Entry 6JZT (electron microscopy, 7.10 A resolution (low resolution: residue-level contacts below are approximate; hydrogen-bond / salt-bridge calls are withheld)); this record covers chains A and a of the 22 polymer chains in the assembly.

[Chain A (and a)]
Molecule: Flagellar hook protein FlgE
Source organism: Salmonella typhimurium
Notes: chain a of this document is another copy of the same molecule, construct and numbering; everything in this record applies to it too
UniProt: A0A0J1A5C1 (A0A0J1A5C1_SALTM); residues 0-402 here correspond to UniProt positions 1-403 (UniProt number = residue number + 1)
Chain sequence (403 residues; row label = number of the first residue in the row; numbering starts at 0):
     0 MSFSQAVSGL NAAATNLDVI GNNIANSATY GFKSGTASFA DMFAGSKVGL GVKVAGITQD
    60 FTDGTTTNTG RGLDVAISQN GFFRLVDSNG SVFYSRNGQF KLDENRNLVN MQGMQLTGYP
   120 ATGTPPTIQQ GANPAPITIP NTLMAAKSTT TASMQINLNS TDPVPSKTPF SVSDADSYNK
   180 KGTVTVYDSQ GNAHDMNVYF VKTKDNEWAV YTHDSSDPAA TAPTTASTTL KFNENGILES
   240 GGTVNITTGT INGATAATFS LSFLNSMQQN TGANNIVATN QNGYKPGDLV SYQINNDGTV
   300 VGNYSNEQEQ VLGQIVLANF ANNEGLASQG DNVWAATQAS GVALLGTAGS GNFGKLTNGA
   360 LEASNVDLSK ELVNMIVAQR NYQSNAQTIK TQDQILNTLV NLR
Unresolved in the structure: 0

[How chain A and chain a interact]
Residue-residue contacts (13; chain A residue first):
  Phe-42(A) / Gln-78(a)
  Gly-44(A) / Asp-62(a)
  Leu-49(A) / Gly-63(a)
  Lys-52(A) / Thr-65(a)
  Lys-52(A) / Asn-67(a)
  Gln-129(A) / Lys-179(a)
  Gly-130(A) / Thr-182(a)
  Gln-337(A) / Glu-308(a)
  Leu-395(A) / Leu-367(a)
  Leu-398(A) / Leu-371(a)
  Leu-401(A) / Ile-375(a)
  Arg-402(A) / Leu-371(a)
  Arg-402(A) / Met-374(a)
Interface residues without a listed pair, chain A (14 interface residues in all): Ser-3, Ala-43, Gln-128
Interface residues without a listed pair, chain a (18 interface residues in all): Thr-64, Thr-66, Asn-178, Lys-180, Asn-273, Ala-359

[Overview]
The interface between chain A and chain a involves 14 residues on one side and 18 on the other.
Both chains are Flagellar hook protein FlgE (Salmonella typhimurium). Entry 6JZT (Structure of the bacterial
flagellar hook from Salmonella typhimurium) was determined by electron microscopy (same publication as 6JF2
and 6JZR).
